1Q2E - chain A; structure by X-ray diffraction, 1.75 A resolution.

== Chain A ==
Name: Exocellobiohydrolase I
Source organism: Hypocrea jecorina
Notes: EC 3.2.1.91; fragment: catalytic domain 1-434; engineered mutation(s): 245-252 DELETION
UniProtKB: P00725 (GUX1_TRIRE); residues 1-434 here correspond to UniProt positions 18-451 (UniProt number = residue number + 17)
Sequence (426 residues; each row starts with the number of its first residue; note: 8 numbers in that range are skipped by the numbering (no residue carries them; nothing is unmodelled there)):
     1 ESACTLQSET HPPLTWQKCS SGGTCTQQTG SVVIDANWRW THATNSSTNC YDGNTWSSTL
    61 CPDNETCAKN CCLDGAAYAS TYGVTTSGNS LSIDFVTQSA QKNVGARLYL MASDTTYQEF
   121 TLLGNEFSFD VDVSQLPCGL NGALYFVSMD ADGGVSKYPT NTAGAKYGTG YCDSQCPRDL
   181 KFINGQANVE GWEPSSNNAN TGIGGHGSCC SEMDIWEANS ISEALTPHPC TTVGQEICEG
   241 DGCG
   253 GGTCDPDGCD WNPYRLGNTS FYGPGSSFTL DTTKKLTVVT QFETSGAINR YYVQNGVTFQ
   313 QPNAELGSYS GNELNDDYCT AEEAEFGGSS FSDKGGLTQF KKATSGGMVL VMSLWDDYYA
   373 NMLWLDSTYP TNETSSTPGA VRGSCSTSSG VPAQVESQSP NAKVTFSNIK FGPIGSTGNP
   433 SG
Sequence notes: cloning artifact (94)
Modified positions: Glu1 (pyroglutamic acid; PCA)
Disulfides: Cys4-Cys72, Cys19-Cys25, Cys50-Cys71, Cys61-Cys67, Cys138-Cys397, Cys172-Cys210, Cys176-Cys209, Cys230-Cys256, Cys238-Cys243, Cys261-Cys331
Covalently attached groups: N-acetylglucosamine (NAG) linked to Asn270
Metal / ion sites: Ca2+: Glu325 (shared with 2 residues of chain B)

== In short ==
Covalently linked N-acetylglucosamine: at Asn270.
Chain A is Exocellobiohydrolase I (Hypocrea jecorina); the structure, Cellobiohydrolase CEL7A with loop
deletion 245-252 and bound non-hydrolysable cellotetraose, was determined by X-ray diffraction together with
1Q2B from the same study.
